PDB entry 5KRJ | X-ray diffraction, 2.70 A resolution | chains A and B of the 4 polymer chains in the assembly

[Chain A (and B)]
Protein: Estrogen receptor
Organism: Homo sapiens
Notes: fragment: ligand-binding domain; chain B of this document is another copy of the same molecule, construct and numbering; everything in this record applies to it too
UniProt: P03372 (ESR1_HUMAN), isoform P03372-3; residues 298-554 here correspond to UniProt positions 125-381 (UniProt number = residue number - 173)
Chain sequence (257 residues; row label = number of the first residue in the row):
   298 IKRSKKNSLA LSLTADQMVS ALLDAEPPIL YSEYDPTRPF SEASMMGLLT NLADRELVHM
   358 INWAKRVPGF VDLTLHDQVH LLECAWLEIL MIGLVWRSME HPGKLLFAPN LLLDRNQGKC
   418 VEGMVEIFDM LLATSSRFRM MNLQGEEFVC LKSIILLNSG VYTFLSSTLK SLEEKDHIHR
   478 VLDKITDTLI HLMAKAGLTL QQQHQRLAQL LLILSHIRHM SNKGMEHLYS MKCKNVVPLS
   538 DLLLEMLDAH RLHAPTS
Unresolved in the structure: 298-303, 333-335, 461-471, 549-554 (chain B: 298-305, 462-469, 529-534, 549-554)
Differences from the reference sequence: engineered mutation S537 (Tyr364 in P03372)
Small-molecule neighbours: 6WP (naphthalen-1-yl (1S,2R,4S)-5,6-bis(4-hydroxyphenyl)-7-oxabicyclo[2.2.1]hept-5-ene-2-sulfonate): M343, L346, T347, A350, E353, L384, L387, M388, L391, R394, F404, V418, E419, G420, M421, I424, F425, L428, M517, G521, H524, L525, C530, L536, L540

[Chain A / chain B interface]
Pairs across the interface - 57 pairs, chain A then chain B:
  R434(A) with Y459(B), hydrogen bond; H476(B), hydrogen bond
  I451(A) with L509(B), hydrophobic
  N455(A) with L509(B); H513(B), hydrogen bond (backbone-side chain)
  S456(A) with H513(B)
  V458(A) with H513(B)
  Y459(A) with A430(B); R434(B); I510(B); H513(B)
  T460(A) with M427(B)
  H476(A) with R434(B)
  D480(A) with Q502(B); Q506(B), hydrogen bond
  T483(A) with H501(B); A505(B)
  D484(A) with Q498(B), hydrogen bond; Q502(B), hydrogen bond
  I487(A) with H501(B)
  L497(A) with L497(B), hydrophobic
  Q498(A) with D484(B), hydrogen bond
  H501(A) with T483(B); D484(B), salt bridge; I487(B); L504(B)
  Q502(A) with D480(B); D484(B), hydrogen bond
  L504(A) with H501(B)
  A505(A) with T483(B); L508(B), hydrophobic
  Q506(A) with D480(B), hydrogen bond
  L508(A) with A505(B), hydrophobic; L509(B), hydrophobic
  L509(A) with I451(B), hydrophobic; N455(B)
  I510(A) with Y459(B)
  L511(A) with S512(B)
  S512(A) with L511(B); R515(B), hydrogen bond
  H513(A) with N455(B), hydrogen bond (side chain-backbone); V458(B); Y459(B); R515(B)
  R515(A) with S512(B), hydrogen bond; H513(B); H516(B)
  H516(A) with R515(B); N519(B), hydrogen bond
  N519(A) with H516(B), hydrogen bond; N519(B)
  K520(A) with Y526(B), hydrogen bond; H547(B)
  E523(A) with E523(B); Y526(B), hydrogen bond
  Y526(A) with K520(B), hydrogen bond; E523(B), hydrogen bond
Also at the interface, not in a pair above, chain A (35 interface residues in all): E385, A430, L479, Q500
Also at the interface, not in a pair above, chain B (34 interface residues in all): S456, L479

[Summary]
Chain A and chain B form an interface of 35 and 34 residues respectively; the contacts include 18 hydrogen
bonds and 1 salt bridge. Among the polar pairs are H501(A)-D484(B), R434(A)-Y459(B) and R434(A)-H476(B).
Ligands of chain A: compound 6WP.
Chain A and chain B are both Estrogen receptor (Homo sapiens); the structure, Crystal Structure of the
ER-alpha Ligand-binding Domain (Y537S) in Complex with an a-naphthyl Substituted OBHS derivative, was
determined by X-ray diffraction (same publication as 5KR9, 5KRA, 5KRC, 5KRF, 5KRH, 5KRI and 43 further
entries).
